Entry 7EDH (electron microscopy, 3.60 A resolution); this record covers chains B and C of the 3 polymer chains in the assembly.

== Chain B (and C) ==
Protein: Spike glycoprotein
Organism: Severe acute respiratory syndrome coronavirus 2
Notes: chain C of this document is another copy of the same molecule, construct and numbering; everything in this record applies to it too
UniProtKB: P0DTC2 (SPIKE_SARS2); aligned to UniProt positions 16-1205 over residues 16-1205 (the alignment contains insertions or deletions, so no single offset holds)
Amino-acid sequence (1286 residues; row label = number of the first residue in the row; numbers below 1 keep their minus sign (Met-5 is residue -5)):
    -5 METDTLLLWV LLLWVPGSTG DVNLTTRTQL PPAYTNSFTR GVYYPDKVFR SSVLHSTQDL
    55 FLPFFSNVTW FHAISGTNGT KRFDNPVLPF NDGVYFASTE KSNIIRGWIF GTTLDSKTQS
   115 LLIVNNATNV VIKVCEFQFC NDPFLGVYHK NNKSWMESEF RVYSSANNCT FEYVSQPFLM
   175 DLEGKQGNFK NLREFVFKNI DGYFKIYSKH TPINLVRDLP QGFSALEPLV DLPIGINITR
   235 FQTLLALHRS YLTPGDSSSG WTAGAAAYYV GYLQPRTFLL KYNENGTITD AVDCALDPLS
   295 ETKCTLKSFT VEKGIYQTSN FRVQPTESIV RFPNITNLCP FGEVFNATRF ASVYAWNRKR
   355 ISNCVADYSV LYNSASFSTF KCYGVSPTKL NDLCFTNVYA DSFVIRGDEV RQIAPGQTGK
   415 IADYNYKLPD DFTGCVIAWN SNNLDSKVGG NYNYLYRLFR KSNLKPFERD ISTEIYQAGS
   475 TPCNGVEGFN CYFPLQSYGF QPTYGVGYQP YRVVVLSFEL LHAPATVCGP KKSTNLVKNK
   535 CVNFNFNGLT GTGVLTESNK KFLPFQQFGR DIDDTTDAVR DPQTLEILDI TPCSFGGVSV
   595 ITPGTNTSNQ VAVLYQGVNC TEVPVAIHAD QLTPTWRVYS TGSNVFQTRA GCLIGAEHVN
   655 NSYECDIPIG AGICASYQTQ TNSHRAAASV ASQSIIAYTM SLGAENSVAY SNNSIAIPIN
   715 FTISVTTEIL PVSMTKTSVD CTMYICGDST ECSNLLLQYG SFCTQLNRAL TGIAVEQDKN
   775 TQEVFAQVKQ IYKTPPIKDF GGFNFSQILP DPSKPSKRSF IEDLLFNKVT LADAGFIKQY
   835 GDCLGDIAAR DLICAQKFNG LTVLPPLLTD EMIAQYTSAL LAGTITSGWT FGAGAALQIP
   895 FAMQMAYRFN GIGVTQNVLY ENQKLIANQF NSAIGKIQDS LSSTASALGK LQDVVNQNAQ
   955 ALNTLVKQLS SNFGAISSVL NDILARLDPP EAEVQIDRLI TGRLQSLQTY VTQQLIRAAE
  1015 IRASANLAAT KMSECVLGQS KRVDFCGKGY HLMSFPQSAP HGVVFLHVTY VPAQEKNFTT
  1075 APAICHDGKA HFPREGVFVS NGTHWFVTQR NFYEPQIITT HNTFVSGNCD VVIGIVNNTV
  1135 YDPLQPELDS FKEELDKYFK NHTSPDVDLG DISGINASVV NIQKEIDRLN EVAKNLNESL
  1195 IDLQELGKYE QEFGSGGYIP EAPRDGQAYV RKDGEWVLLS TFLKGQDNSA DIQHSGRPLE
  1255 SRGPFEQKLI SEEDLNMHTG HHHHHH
Disordered / not traced: -5 to 26, 67-78, 142-151, 174-182, 242-259, 619-635, 673-687, 825-841, 1144-1280 (chain C: -5 to 26, 67-78, 140-151, 174-183, 209-213, 240-259, 619-637, 673-687, 826-841, 1144-1280)
Sequence notes: initiating methionine (-5); expression tag (-4 to 15, 1206-1280); conflict Tyr498 (Asn501 in P0DTC2), Asp567 (Ala570 in P0DTC2), Gly611 (Asp614 in P0DTC2), His678 (Pro681 in P0DTC2), Ala680 (Arg683 in P0DTC2), Ala682 (Arg685 in P0DTC2), Ile713 (Thr716 in P0DTC2), Ala979 (Ser982 in P0DTC2), Pro983 (Lys986 in P0DTC2), Pro984 (Val987 in P0DTC2), His1115 (Asp1118 in P0DTC2)
Disulfide bonds: Cys129-Cys163, Cys288-Cys298, Cys333-Cys358, Cys376-Cys429, Cys388-Cys522, Cys535-Cys587, Cys614-Cys646, Cys659-Cys668, Cys735-Cys757, Cys740-Cys746, Cys1029-Cys1040, Cys1079-Cys1123
Glycans and other covalent adducts: N-acetylglucosamine (NAG) linked to Asn61, Asn120, Asn162, Asn231, Asn279, Asn328, Asn340, Asn600, Asn613, Asn654, Asn706, Asn714, Asn798, Asn1071, Asn1095, Asn1131
Swiss-Prot annotation at these positions:
  - glycosylation (N-linked (GlcNAc...) asparagine): Asn17 (complex), Asn61 (hybrid), Asn331 (complex), Asn603 (hybrid)

== Interface between chain B and chain C ==
Pairs across the interface (123; chain B residue first):
  Asn314(B) - Asp734(C)  hydrogen bond
  Arg316(B) - Met737(C)
  Arg316(B) - Asp742(C)  salt bridge
  Arg354(B) - Gly196(C)
  Arg354(B) - Tyr197(C)
  Arg354(B) - Pro227(C)  hydrogen bond (side chain-backbone)
  Arg354(B) - Ile228(C)  hydrogen bond (side chain-backbone)
  Gly378(B) - Arg980(C)
  Val379(B) - Arg980(C)
  Ser380(B) - Arg980(C)  hydrogen bond (backbone-backbone)
  Ser380(B) - Leu981(C)
  Ser380(B) - Asp982(C)  hydrogen bond (side chain-backbone)
  Lys383(B) - Leu978(C)
  Lys383(B) - Ala979(C)
  Lys383(B) - Leu981(C)  hydrogen bond (side chain-backbone)
  Leu387(B) - Ala979(C)
  Leu387(B) - Arg980(C)
  Asn391(B) - Tyr197(C)  hydrogen bond
  Glu513(B) - Tyr197(C)  hydrogen bond
  Leu514(B) - Arg980(C)
  Lys554(B) - Phe43(C)
  Lys555(B) - Phe43(C)
  Lys555(B) - Asn279(C)
  Phe556(B) - Phe43(C)  hydrophobic
  Phe559(B) - Pro222(C)  hydrophobic
  Gln560(B) - Lys41(C)
  Gln560(B) - Phe43(C)
  Gln561(B) - Lys41(C)
  Phe562(B) - Val42(C)
  Phe562(B) - Phe43(C)  hydrogen bond (backbone-backbone)
  Gly563(B) - Phe43(C)
  Arg564(B) - Val42(C)
  Arg564(B) - Phe43(C)  hydrogen bond (backbone-backbone)
  Asp567(B) - Val960(C)
  Asp567(B) - Lys961(C)  salt bridge
  Asp567(B) - Ser964(C)
  Thr569(B) - Phe852(C)
  Asp571(B) - Phe852(C)
  Pro586(B) - Phe852(C)
  Phe589(B) - Met737(C)  hydrophobic
  Phe589(B) - Gln850(C)  hydrogen bond (backbone-side chain)
  Gly611(B) - Gln850(C)  hydrogen bond (backbone-side chain)
  Val612(B) - Ile847(C)
  Asn613(B) - Ile847(C)
  Arg643(B) - Ala843(C)  hydrogen bond (side chain-backbone)
  Arg643(B) - Arg844(C)
  Pro662(B) - Leu861(C)  hydrophobic
  Ala665(B) - Pro860(C)  hydrogen bond (backbone-backbone)
  Ala665(B) - Leu861(C)
  Gly666(B) - Leu861(C)  hydrogen bond (backbone-backbone)
  Gly666(B) - Met866(C)
  Leu696(B) - Ile785(C)  hydrophobic
  Leu696(B) - Gln869(C)
  Leu696(B) - Tyr870(C)
  Ala698(B) - Gln784(C)
  Ala698(B) - Ile785(C)  hydrogen bond (backbone-backbone)
  Glu699(B) - Ile785(C)
  Glu699(B) - Lys787(C)
  Asn700(B) - Gln784(C)  hydrogen bond
  Asn700(B) - Ile785(C)  hydrogen bond (backbone-backbone)
  Asn700(B) - Tyr786(C)
  Asn700(B) - Lys787(C)
  Ser701(B) - Lys787(C)
  Val702(B) - Tyr786(C)  hydrophobic
  Val702(B) - Thr880(C)
  Val702(B) - Gln892(C)
  Ala703(B) - Gln892(C)  hydrogen bond (backbone-side chain)
  Tyr704(B) - Pro789(C)  hydrophobic
  Tyr704(B) - Asp793(C)
  Tyr704(B) - Phe794(C)  hydrophobic
  Tyr704(B) - Thr880(C)
  Tyr704(B) - Ile893(C)
  Tyr704(B) - Pro894(C)  hydrophobic
  Tyr704(B) - Phe895(C)
  Asn706(B) - Asp793(C)
  Asn706(B) - Pro894(C)
  Ser708(B) - Gln892(C)
  Ser708(B) - Ile893(C)
  Ser708(B) - Pro894(C)
  Ile709(B) - Gln892(C)
  Ile709(B) - Pro894(C)
  Ala710(B) - Leu891(C)
  Ala710(B) - Gln892(C)  hydrogen bond (backbone-backbone)
  Pro712(B) - Leu891(C)
  Gln962(B) - Gly754(C)
  Gln962(B) - Ser755(C)  hydrogen bond (side chain-backbone)
  Gln962(B) - Phe756(C)
  Ser965(B) - Gln752(C)  hydrogen bond (side chain-backbone)
  Ser965(B) - Tyr753(C)
  Ser965(B) - Gly754(C)
  Asn966(B) - Gln752(C)
  Phe967(B) - Gln752(C)  hydrogen bond (backbone-backbone)
  Phe967(B) - Tyr753(C)
  Pro984(B) - Gly410(C)
  Gln999(B) - Gln999(C)  hydrogen bond
  Gln1007(B) - Leu1009(C)
  Ile1010(B) - Ile1010(C)  hydrophobic
  Arg1036(B) - Thr1024(C)
  Arg1036(B) - Arg1036(C)
  Asp1038(B) - Gly886(C)
  Asp1038(B) - Leu1031(C)
  Lys1042(B) - Lys783(C)
  Lys1042(B) - Ala887(C)
  Gly1043(B) - Ala887(C)
  Glu1069(B) - Ala889(C)
  Glu1069(B) - Leu891(C)
  Asn1071(B) - Gln892(C)  hydrogen bond
  Thr1074(B) - Met897(C)
  Phe1086(B) - Gln910(C)
  Phe1086(B) - Asn911(C)
  Phe1086(B) - Tyr914(C)  hydrophobic
  Pro1087(B) - Gln910(C)
  Gly1090(B) - Tyr901(C)  hydrogen bond (backbone-side chain)
  Val1091(B) - Met897(C)  hydrophobic
  Val1091(B) - Tyr901(C)
  Arg1104(B) - Trp883(C)
  Arg1104(B) - Tyr901(C)
  Phe1118(B) - Asn911(C)
  Ser1120(B) - Asn911(C)  hydrogen bond
  Val1125(B) - Glu915(C)
  Val1126(B) - Glu915(C)
  Ile1127(B) - Gln917(C)
  Leu1138(B) - Glu1141(C)
Other interface residues (no listed pair), chain B (88 interface residues in all): Asp565, Ile566, Gln641, Thr642, Ala644, Ile663, Gly664, Met694, Gly697, Ser705, Thr958, Gly968, Thr1003, Val1037, Val1065, Pro1076, Asn1122
Other interface residues (no listed pair), chain C (89 interface residues in all): Tyr38, Asp40, Arg44, Ser45, Val47, Glu221, Gly229, Gly280, Gln759, Gly854, Pro859, Thr863, Ser881, Gly888, Ala890, Thr909, Lys918, Gln1002, Ser1027, Glu1028, Leu1138

== In short ==
Chain B and chain C form an interface of 88 and 89 residues respectively, with 27 hydrogen bonds and 2 salt
bridges. Polar contacts include Arg316(B)-Asp742(C), Asp567(B)-Lys961(C) and Asn314(B)-Asp734(C). Covalently
linked N-acetylglucosamine: at Asn61(B), Asn120(B), Asn162(B), Asn231(B), Asn279(B) and Asn328(B) and 10 more.
Both chains are Spike glycoprotein (Severe acute respiratory syndrome coronavirus 2). Entry 7EDH (Cryo-EM
structure of SARS-CoV-2 S-UK variant (B.1.1.7), one RBD-up conformation 3) was determined by electron
microscopy, deposited together with 7EDF, 7EDG, 7EDI, 7EDJ and 7EH5.
